3OL7 - chains A and C of the 4 polymer chains in the assembly; structure by X-ray diffraction, 2.70 A resolution.

== Chain A ==
Name: Polymerase
Source organism: Human poliovirus 1
Notes: EC 2.7.7.48
UniProtKB: B3VQP5 (B3VQP5_9ENTO); residues 1-461 here correspond to UniProt positions 1749-2209 (UniProt number = residue number + 1748)
Sequence (471 residues; numbered 1 to 471; the number before each row is that of its first residue):
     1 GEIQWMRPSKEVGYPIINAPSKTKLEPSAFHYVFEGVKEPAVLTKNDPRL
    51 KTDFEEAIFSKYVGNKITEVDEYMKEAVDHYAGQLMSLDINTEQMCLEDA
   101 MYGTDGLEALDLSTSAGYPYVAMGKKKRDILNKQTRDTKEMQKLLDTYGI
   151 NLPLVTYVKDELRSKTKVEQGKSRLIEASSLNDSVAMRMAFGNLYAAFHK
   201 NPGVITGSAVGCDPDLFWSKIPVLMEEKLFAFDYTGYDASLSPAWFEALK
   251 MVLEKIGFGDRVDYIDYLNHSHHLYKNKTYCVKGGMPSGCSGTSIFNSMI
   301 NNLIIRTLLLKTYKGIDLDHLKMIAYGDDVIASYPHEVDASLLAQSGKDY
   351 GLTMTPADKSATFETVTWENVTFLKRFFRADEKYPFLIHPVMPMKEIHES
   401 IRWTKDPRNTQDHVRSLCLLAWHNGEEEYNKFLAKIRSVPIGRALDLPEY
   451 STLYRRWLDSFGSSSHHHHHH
Disordered / not traced: 462-471
Construct notes: engineered mutation Asp446 (Leu2194 in B3VQP5); expression tag (462-471)
Metal / ion sites: Mg2+ site 1: Asp233, Asp328 (shared with A701(C), C702(C) of chain C); Mg2+ site 2: Tyr234, Asp328 (together with pyrophosphate) (shared with C702(C) of chain C)
Residues lining bound ligands: pyrophosphate (POP): Arg163, Lys167, Arg174, Tyr234, Thr235, Gly236, Tyr237
From the paper describing this entry:
  - Mg2+ coordination: Asp233, Asp328
  - conformationally variable residues (side-chain flip): Asp233, Asp238, Ser288
  - contacts within the chain: Lys61-Asp238, Asp238-Ser288
  - binding site for the 15-nt RNA strand (chain C): Ser288, Asn297
  - catalytic residues: Arg174 (proposed by the authors, not directly observed)
  - catalytic residues: Asp233, Asp328
  - binding site for pyrophosphate: Arg174

== Chain C ==
Molecule: 15-nt RNA strand
Sequence (15 nucleotides; row label = number of the first residue in the row):
   688 GCCCGGACGAGAGAC
Metal / ion sites: Mg2+ site 1: A701, C702 (shared with Asp233(A), Asp328(A) of chain A); Mg2+ site 2: C702 (together with pyrophosphate) (shared with Tyr234(A), Asp328(A) of chain A)

== Chain A / chain C interface ==
Pairs across the interface (35; chain A residue first):
  Ser113(A) with G696(C), phosphate contact
  Arg128(A) with C695(C), salt bridge to the phosphate; G696(C), salt bridge to the phosphate
  Lys133(A) with A694(C), phosphate contact; C695(C), salt bridge to the phosphate
  Lys159(A) with C702(C), base contact
  Arg174(A) with C702(C), salt bridge to the phosphate
  Asp233(A) with C702(C), phosphate contact
  Tyr237(A) with C702(C), phosphate contact
  Asp238(A) with C702(C), hydrogen bond to the phosphate
  Ser288(A) with C702(C), hydrogen bond to the sugar
  Thr293(A) with C702(C), base contact
  Ser294(A) with A701(C), hydrogen bond to the base
  Asn297(A) with C702(C), hydrogen bond to the sugar
  Tyr326(A) with G700(C), hydrogen bond to the base; A701(C), hydrogen bond to the sugar
  Gly327(A) with A701(C), sugar contact
  Asp328(A) with A701(C), phosphate contact; C702(C), sugar contact
  Asp329(A) with A701(C), sugar contact
  Leu374(A) with G700(C), sugar contact
  Lys375(A) with G700(C), salt bridge to the phosphate; A701(C), phosphate contact
  Arg376(A) with G700(C), sugar contact
  Ser400(A) with G698(C), hydrogen bond to the phosphate; A699(C), hydrogen bond to the phosphate
  Lys405(A) with G698(C), phosphate contact
  Asn409(A) with A697(C), sugar contact
  Asp412(A) with G696(C), hydrogen bond to the base; A697(C), sugar contact
  His413(A) with A697(C), sugar contact; G698(C), hydrogen bond to the phosphate
  Ser416(A) with G698(C), sugar contact
  Leu417(A) with G698(C), sugar contact
  Leu420(A) with A699(C), sugar contact
Other interface residues (no listed pair), chain A (30 interface residues in all): Leu112, Met392, Glu396

== In short ==
30 residues of chain A and 9 residues of chain C are in contact; the contacts include 10 hydrogen bonds and 5
salt bridges. Polar pairs include Ser294(A)-A701(C), Tyr326(A)-G700(C) and Asp412(A)-G696(C). From the paper:
catalytic residues Arg174(A), Asp233(A) and Asp328(A); a binding site for the 15-nt RNA strand (chain C) at
Ser288(A) and Asn297(A).
Here chain A is Polymerase (Human poliovirus 1) and chain C is a 15-nt RNA strand. Entry 3OL7 (Poliovirus
polymerase elongation complex with CTP) was determined by X-ray diffraction (same publication as 3OL6, 3OL8,
3OL9, 3OLA and 3OLB).
